Entry 5YUX (X-ray diffraction, 2.04 A resolution); this record covers chains F and H of the 3 polymer chains in the assembly.

Chain F:
Name: DNA polymerase IV
Organism: Escherichia coli (strain K12)
Notes: EC 2.7.7.7
UniProt: Q47155 (DPO4_ECOLI); numbering as in UniProt (aligned over 2-351)
Chain sequence (352 residues; row label = number of the first residue in the row; numbering starts at 0):
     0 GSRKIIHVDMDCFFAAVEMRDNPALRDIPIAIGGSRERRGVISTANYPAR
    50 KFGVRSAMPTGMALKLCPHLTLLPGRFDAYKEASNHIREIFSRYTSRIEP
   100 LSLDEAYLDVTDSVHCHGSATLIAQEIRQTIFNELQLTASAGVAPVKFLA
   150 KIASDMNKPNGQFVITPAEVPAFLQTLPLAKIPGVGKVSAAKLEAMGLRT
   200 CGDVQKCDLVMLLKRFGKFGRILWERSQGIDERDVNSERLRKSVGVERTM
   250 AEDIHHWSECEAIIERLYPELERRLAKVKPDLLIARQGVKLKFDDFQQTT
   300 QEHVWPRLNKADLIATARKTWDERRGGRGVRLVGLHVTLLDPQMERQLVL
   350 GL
Not modelled in the structure: 342-351
Construct notes: expression tag (0-1)
Ion coordination: Mg2+ site 1: Asp8, Met9, Asp103 (together with dTTP, diphosphate) (shared with DT874(H) of chain H); Mg2+ site 2: Asp8, Asp103, Glu104 (together with dTTP) (shared with DC873(H), DT874(H) of chain H)
Small-molecule neighbours: diphosphate / dTTP: Asp8, Met9, Asp10, Cys11, Phe12, Phe13, Ser42, Thr43, Tyr46, Arg49, Ser55, Ala56, Asp103, Glu104, Lys157
Curated features (UniProtKB/Swiss-Prot):
  - active site: Glu104
  - binding site (Mg(2+)): Asp8, Asp103
  - site: Phe13 (Substrate discrimination)
  - natural variant: Glu36 to Arg38 (sequence variant, change not given here; In strain: ECOR 45B1), Gln124 (Q124K: In strain: ECOR 35D), Asn132 (N132S: In strain: ECOR 34B1 and ECOR 37UG), Gln135 (Q135H: In strain: ECOR 70B1), Pro170 (P170S: In strain: ECOR 37UG), Ala171 (A171T: In strain: ECOR 45B1, ECOR 46D and 2 more), Leu176 (L176F: In strain: ECOR 37UG), Gly201 (G201S: In strain: ECOR 59B2), Met210 (M210I: In strain: ECOR 37UG, ECOR 45B1 and 4 more; M210T: In strain: ECOR 35D, ECOR 46D and 6 more), Arg225 (R225C: In strain: ECOR 59B2 and ECOR 60B2), Ala310 (A310S: In strain: ECOR 57B2, ECOR 59B2 and 2 more), Asp321 (D321N: In strain: ECOR 35D)
  - mutagenesis: Asp8 (D8A/H: Loss of function), Arg49 (R49A/F: Loss of function), Asp103 (D103A/N: Loss of function), Glu104 (E104A: Loss of function)
What the authors report for this chain:
  - binding site for diphosphate: Arg49
  - mutagenesis - R49A: abolished catalytic activity

Chain H:
Molecule: DTN2
Sequence (18 nucleotides; each row starts with the number of its first residue):
   857 TCTGGGTCCTAGGACCCT
Not modelled in the structure: 857-859
Ion coordination: Mg2+ site 1: DC873, DT874 (together with dTTP) (shared with Asp8(F), Asp103(F), Glu104(F) of chain F); Mg2+ site 2: DT874 (together with dTTP, diphosphate) (shared with Asp8(F), Met9(F), Asp103(F) of chain F)

How chain F and chain H interact:
Contacting residue pairs (36):
  Asp8(F) - DT874(H)  phosphate contact
  Phe12(F) - DT874(H)  hydrogen bond to the phosphate
  Phe13(F) - DT874(H)  hydrogen bond to the phosphate
  Ser42(F) - DT874(H)  hydrogen bond to the base
  Thr43(F) - DT874(H)  phosphate contact
  Ser55(F) - DT874(H)  base contact
  Ser101(F) - DC873(H)  sugar contact
  Asp103(F) - DC873(H)  phosphate contact
  Asp103(F) - DT874(H)  phosphate contact
  Glu104(F) - DC873(H)  phosphate contact
  Glu104(F) - DT874(H)  phosphate contact
  Lys150(F) - DC873(H)  salt bridge to the phosphate
  Ile181(F) - DC872(H)  phosphate contact
  Pro182(F) - DC872(H)  phosphate contact
  Gly183(F) - DC871(H)  phosphate contact
  Gly183(F) - DC872(H)  hydrogen bond to the phosphate
  Val184(F) - DC872(H)  phosphate contact
  Gly185(F) - DC871(H)  hydrogen bond to the phosphate
  Gly185(F) - DC872(H)  phosphate contact
  Lys186(F) - DC871(H)  hydrogen bond to the phosphate
  Val187(F) - DA870(H)  phosphate contact
  Val187(F) - DC871(H)  hydrogen bond to the phosphate
  Ser188(F) - DA870(H)  phosphate contact
  Ser188(F) - DC871(H)  hydrogen bond to the phosphate
  Arg285(F) - DC865(H)  sugar contact
  Arg285(F) - DT866(H)  salt bridge to the phosphate
  Thr298(F) - DG868(H)  hydrogen bond to the phosphate
  Thr299(F) - DA867(H)  sugar contact
  Thr299(F) - DG868(H)  hydrogen bond to the phosphate
  Gln300(F) - DA867(H)  phosphate contact
  Glu301(F) - DT866(H)  phosphate contact
  Glu301(F) - DA867(H)  hydrogen bond to the phosphate
  His302(F) - DT866(H)  phosphate contact
  Val303(F) - DT866(H)  hydrogen bond to the phosphate
  Arg323(F) - DA867(H)  salt bridge to the phosphate
  Arg323(F) - DG868(H)  salt bridge to the phosphate
Interface residues without a listed pair, chain F (30 interface residues in all): Met9, Cys11, Ala56, Gln297
Interface residues without a listed pair, chain H (10 interface residues in all): DG869

In short:
30 residues of chain F face 10 of chain H across their interface; the contacts include 12 hydrogen bonds and 4
salt bridges. Among the polar pairs are Ser42(F)-DT874(H), Phe12(F)-DT874(H) and Phe13(F)-DT874(H). Chain F
binds diphosphate / dTTP. From the paper: a binding site for diphosphate at Arg49(F); R49A of chain F
abolishes catalytic activity.
Here chain F is DNA polymerase IV (Escherichia coli (strain K12)) and chain H is DTN2. Entry 5YUX (DNA
polymerase IV - DNA ternary complex 8) was determined by X-ray diffraction, deposited together with 5YUR,
5YUS, 5YUT, 5YUU, 5YUV, 5YUW and 10 further entries.
